Entry 6M6U (X-ray diffraction, 2.35 A resolution); this record covers chains A and I of the 8 polymer chains in the assembly.

== Chain A ==
Name: Toxin-antitoxin system antitoxin MntA family
Source organism: Shewanella oneidensis MR-1
Reference sequence: Q8ECH7 (Q8ECH7_SHEON); residues 1-139 here = UniProt positions 1-139
Amino-acid sequence (139 residues; each row starts with the number of its first residue):
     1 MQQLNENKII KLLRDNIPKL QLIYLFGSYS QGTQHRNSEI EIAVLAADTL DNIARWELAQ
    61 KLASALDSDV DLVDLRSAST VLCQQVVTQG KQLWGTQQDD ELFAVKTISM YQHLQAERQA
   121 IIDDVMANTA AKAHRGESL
Disordered / not traced: 1-3, 32-33, 128-139
Sequence notes: engineered mutation Glu39 (Asp in Q8ECH7), Glu41 (Asp in Q8ECH7)
Curated features (UniProtKB/Swiss-Prot):
  - binding site (Mg(2+)): Asp71
  - mutagenesis: Gly27 to Ser28 (No longer AMPylates HepT, reduced ability to neutralize HepT), Gln98 to His113 (Significantly reduces antitoxin function, reduced ability to neutralize HepT, decreased ability to AMPylate HepT)
Reported in the primary citation:
  - mutagenesis - G27A/S28T, D39E/D41E: decreased growth with Toxin-antitoxin system toxin HepN family (chain I)

== Chain I ==
Name: Toxin-antitoxin system toxin HepN family
Source organism: Shewanella oneidensis MR-1
Reference sequence: Q8ECH6 (Q8ECH6_SHEON); residues 1-133 here = UniProt positions 1-133
Amino-acid sequence (133 residues; numbered 1 to 133; the number before each row is that of its first residue):
     1 MNDIIINKIA TIKRCIKRIQ QVYGDGSQFK QDFTLQDSVI LNLQRCCEAC IDIANHINRQ
    61 QQLGIPQSSR DSFTLLAQNN LITQPLSDNL KKMVGLRNIA VHDYQELNLD IVVHVVQHHL
   121 EDFEQFIDVI KAE
Disordered / not traced: 1, 102-105
Curated features (UniProtKB/Swiss-Prot):
  - motif: Arg97 to Tyr104 (RX(4)HXY motif)
  - active site: Arg97, His102
  - modified residue: Tyr104 (O-tri-AMP-tyrosine)
  - mutagenesis: Cys15 (C15R: Loss of toxicity), His56 (H56P: Loss of toxicity), Arg70 (R70H: Loss of toxicity), Val94 (V94G: Loss of toxicity), Arg97 (R97G: Loss of toxicity), Asn98 (N98T: Loss of toxicity; when associated with C-104), His102 (H102A: Loss of toxicity), Tyr104 (Y104A: No loss of toxicity. No longer AMPylated by MntA), Leu107 (L107H: Loss of toxicity), His118 (H118P: Loss of toxicity)
Reported in the primary citation:
  - mutagenesis - Y104A: decreased growth with Toxin-antitoxin system antitoxin MntA family (chain A)

== How chain A and chain I interact ==
Residue-residue contacts - 10 pairs, chain A then chain I:
  Gln31(A) with Arg59(I), hydrogen bond
  His35(A) with Arg59(I)
  Val81(A) with Asp3(I)
  Tyr111(A) with Asp3(I), hydrogen bond
  Arg118(A) with Asp3(I), salt bridge
  Val125(A) with Lys13(I), hydrogen bond (backbone-side chain); Lys131(I)
  Met126(A) with Ile9(I), hydrophobic; Lys131(I)
  Ala127(A) with Lys131(I)
Other interface residues (no listed pair), chain A (10 interface residues in all): Gln85, Ile122
Other interface residues (no listed pair), chain I (8 interface residues in all): Ile4, Ile6, Asn7

== Summary ==
Chain A and chain I form an interface of 10 and 8 residues respectively; the contacts include 3 hydrogen bonds
and 1 salt bridge. Polar pairs include Arg118(A)-Asp3(I), Gln31(A)-Arg59(I) and Tyr111(A)-Asp3(I). The paper
reports that G27A/S28T and D39E/D41E of chain A reduce growth with Toxin-antitoxin system toxin HepN family
(chain I); Y104A of chain I reduces growth with Toxin-antitoxin system antitoxin MntA family (chain A).
Chain A is Toxin-antitoxin system antitoxin MntA family and chain I is Toxin-antitoxin system toxin HepN
family, both from Shewanella oneidensis MR-1; the structure, Crystal structure the toxin-antitoxin MntA-HpeT
mutant-D39ED41E, was determined by X-ray diffraction (same publication as 6M6V, 6M6W and 7BXO).
